PDB entry 6D6Q | electron microscopy, 3.45 A resolution | chains B and O of the 15 polymer chains in the assembly

== Chain B ==
Protein: Exosome complex component RRP41
From: Homo sapiens
Reference sequence: Q9NPD3 (EXOS4_HUMAN); residues 0-244 here correspond to UniProt positions 1-245 (UniProt number = residue number + 1)
Chain sequence (249 residues; numbered -4 to 244; the number before each row is that of its first residue; numbers below 1 keep their minus sign (Met-4 is residue -4)):
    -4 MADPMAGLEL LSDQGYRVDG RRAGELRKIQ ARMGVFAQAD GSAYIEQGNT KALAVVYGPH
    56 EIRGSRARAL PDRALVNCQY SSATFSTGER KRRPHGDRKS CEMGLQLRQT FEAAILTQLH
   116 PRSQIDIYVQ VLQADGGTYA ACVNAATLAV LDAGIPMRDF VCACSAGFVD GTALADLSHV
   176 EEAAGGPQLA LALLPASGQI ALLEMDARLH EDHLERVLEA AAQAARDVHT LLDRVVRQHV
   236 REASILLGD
Disordered / not traced: -4 to 2, 244
Differences from the reference sequence: expression tag (-4 to -1)
Curated features (UniProtKB/Swiss-Prot):
  - modified residue: Ala1 (N-acetylalanine)
From the paper describing this entry:
  - binding site for DNA/RNA (chain O): Thr82 to Gly83, Arg93, Lys94, His174

== Chain O ==
Molecule: DNA/RNA
Sequence (62 nucleotides; numbered 1 to 62; the number before each row is that of its first residue):
     1 GCGTCTTTAC GGTGCTCACC ACACCACACC ACACCACACC ACACCACACC ACACAAAAAA
    61 AA
Disordered / not traced: 1-3, 30-40

== How chain B and chain O interact ==
Residue-residue contacts (14):
  Leu3(B) - A46(O)  base contact
  Thr82(B) - C44(O)  base contact
  Gly83(B) - C44(O)  base contact
  Glu84(B) - A43(O)  phosphate contact
  Glu84(B) - C44(O)  phosphate contact
  Lys86(B) - A43(O)  salt bridge to the phosphate
  Lys86(B) - C44(O)  salt bridge to the phosphate
  Asp92(B) - A41(O)  phosphate contact
  Asp92(B) - C42(O)  phosphate contact
  Arg93(B) - A41(O)  sugar contact
  Arg93(B) - C42(O)  phosphate contact
  Ala129(B) - C44(O)  base contact
  His174(B) - C44(O)  base contact
  Val175(B) - C45(O)  base contact
Also at the interface, not in a pair above, chain B (12 interface residues in all): Lys94, Arg117
Also at the interface, not in a pair above, chain O (7 interface residues in all): A28

== Summary ==
12 residues of chain B and 7 residues of chain O are in contact, with 2 salt bridges. Polar contacts include
Lys86(B)-A43(O) and Lys86(B)-C44(O). From the paper: a binding site for DNA/RNA (chain O) at Thr82(B),
Arg93(B) and Lys94(B) among others.
Here chain B is Exosome complex component RRP41 (Homo sapiens) and chain O is DNA/RNA. Entry 6D6Q (Human
nuclear exosome-MTR4 RNA complex - overall reconstruction) was determined by electron microscopy (same
publication as 6D6R).
